6XBK - chains R and A of the 5 polymer chains in the assembly; structure by electron microscopy, 3.24 A resolution.

# Chain R
Molecule: Smoothened homolog
From: Homo sapiens
Reference sequence: Q99835 (SMO_HUMAN); numbering as in UniProt (aligned over 1-644)
Sequence (652 residues; row label = number of the first residue in the row):
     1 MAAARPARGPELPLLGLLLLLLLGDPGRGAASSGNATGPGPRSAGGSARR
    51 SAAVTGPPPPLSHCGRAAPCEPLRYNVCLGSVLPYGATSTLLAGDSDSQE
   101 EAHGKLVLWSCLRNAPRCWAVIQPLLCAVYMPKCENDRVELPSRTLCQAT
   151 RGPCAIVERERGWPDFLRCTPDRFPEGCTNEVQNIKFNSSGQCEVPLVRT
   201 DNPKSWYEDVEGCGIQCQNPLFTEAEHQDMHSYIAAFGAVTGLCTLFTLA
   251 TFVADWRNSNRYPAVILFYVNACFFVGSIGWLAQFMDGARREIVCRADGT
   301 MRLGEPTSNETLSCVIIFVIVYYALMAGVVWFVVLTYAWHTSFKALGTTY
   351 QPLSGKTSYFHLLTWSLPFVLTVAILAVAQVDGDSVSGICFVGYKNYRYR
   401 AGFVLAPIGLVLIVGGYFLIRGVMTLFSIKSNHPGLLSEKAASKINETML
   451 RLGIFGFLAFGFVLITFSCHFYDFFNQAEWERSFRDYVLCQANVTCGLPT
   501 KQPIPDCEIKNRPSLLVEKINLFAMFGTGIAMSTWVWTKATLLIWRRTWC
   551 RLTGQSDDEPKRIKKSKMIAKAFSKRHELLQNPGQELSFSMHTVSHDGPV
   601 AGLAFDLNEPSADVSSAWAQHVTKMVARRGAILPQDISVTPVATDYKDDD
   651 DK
Disordered / not traced: 1-62, 498-505, 539-652
Construct notes: engineered mutation Cys111 (Gly in Q99835), Cys496 (Ile in Q99835); expression tag (645-652)
UniProt features mapped onto this chain:
  - region: Thr538 to Ile569 (Interaction with BBS5 and BBS7), Gln581 to Thr593 (Interaction with DLG5)
  - binding site (cholesterol): Asp95, Tyr394
  - modified residue: Ser556 (Phosphoserine), Ser574 (Phosphoserine), Ser590 (Phosphoserine), Thr593 (Phosphothreonine), Ser595 (Phosphoserine), Ser638 (Phosphoserine), Thr640 (Phosphothreonine), Thr644 (Phosphothreonine)
  - glycosylation (N-linked (GlcNAc...) asparagine): Asn35, Asn188, Asn309
Disulfides: Cys64-Cys178, Cys70-Cys134, Cys78-Cys127, Cys111-Cys496, Cys118-Cys154, Cys147-Cys169, Cys193-Cys213, Cys217-Cys295, Cys314-Cys390, Cys490-Cys507
Reported in the primary citation:
  - mutagenesis - G111C/V329F/I496C, V329F/D384R: abolished signaling
  - conformationally variable residues (side-chain flip): Tyr207

# Chain A
Molecule: Guanine nucleotide-binding protein G(i) subunit alpha-1
From: Homo sapiens
Reference sequence: P63096 (GNAI1_HUMAN); residue numbers follow UniProt; this construct covers 1-354
Sequence (354 residues; numbered 1 to 354; the number before each row is that of its first residue):
     1 MGCTLSAEDKAAVERSKMIDRNLREDGEKAAREVKLLLLGAGESGKSTIV
    51 KQMKIIHEAGYSEEECKQYKAVVYSNTIQSIIAIIRAMGRLKIDFGDSAR
   101 ADDARQLFVLAGAAEEGFMTAELAGVIKRLWKDSGVQACFNRSREYQLND
   151 SAAYYLNDLDRIAQPNYIPTQQDVLRTRVKTTGIVETHFTFKDLHFKMFD
   201 VGGQRSERKKWIHCFEGVTAIIFCVALSDYDLVLAEDEEMNRMHESMKLF
   251 DSICNNKWFTDTSIILFLNKKDLFEEKIKKSPLTICYPEYAGSNTYEEAA
   301 AYIQCQFEDLNKRKDTKEIYTHFTCATDTKNVQFVFDAVTDVIIKNNLKD
   351 CGLF
Disordered / not traced: 1-4, 55-182, 234-240
UniProt features mapped onto this chain:
  - region: Lys35 to Thr48 (G1 motif), Asp173 to Thr181 (G2 motif), Phe196 to Arg205 (G3 motif), Ile265 to Asp272 (G4 motif), Thr324 to Thr329 (G5 motif)
  - binding site (GTP): Glu43 to Thr48, Ser151, Leu175 to Thr181, Asp200 to Gln204, Asn269 to Asp272, Ala326
  - binding site (Mg(2+)): Ser47, Thr181
  - modified residue: Arg178 (ADP-ribosylarginine), Gln204 (Deamidated glutamine), Cys351 (ADP-ribosylcysteine)
  - lipidation: Gly2 (N-myristoyl glycine), Cys3 (S-palmitoyl cysteine)

# Chain R / chain A interface
Pairs across the interface (30; chain R residue first):
  Arg261(R) - Lys349(A)  hydrogen bond (side chain-backbone)
  Arg261(R) - Asp350(A)
  Pro263(R) - Asp350(A)
  Pro263(R) - Cys351(A)
  Trp339(R) - Cys351(A)  hydrogen bond (side chain-backbone)
  Trp339(R) - Leu353(A)  hydrophobic
  Ser342(R) - Asn347(A)  hydrogen bond
  Ser342(R) - Cys351(A)
  Phe343(R) - Cys351(A)  hydrophobic
  Phe343(R) - Leu353(A)  hydrophobic
  Leu346(R) - Asn347(A)
  Gly347(R) - Ile343(A)
  Thr348(R) - Arg32(A)
  Thr348(R) - Leu194(A)
  Thr349(R) - Ala31(A)
  Thr349(R) - Arg32(A)
  Tyr350(R) - Arg32(A)
  Ser354(R) - Glu28(A)  hydrogen bond
  His433(R) - Thr340(A)
  Gly435(R) - Gln333(A)
  Gly435(R) - Asp337(A)
  Leu436(R) - Asp337(A)  hydrogen bond (backbone-side chain)
  Ser438(R) - Asp341(A)  hydrogen bond
  Lys440(R) - Glu318(A)  salt bridge
  Ala441(R) - Asp341(A)
  Lys444(R) - Phe354(A)
  Glu447(R) - Phe354(A)
  Thr448(R) - Leu353(A)
  Arg451(R) - Leu353(A)  hydrogen bond (side chain-backbone)
  Trp535(R) - Leu353(A)  hydrophobic
Interface residues without a listed pair, chain R (29 interface residues in all): Ala264, Ala345, Ile429, Pro434, Leu437, Ile445, Leu452
Interface residues without a listed pair, chain A (22 interface residues in all): Val34, Lys192, Phe336, Ile344, Leu348, Gly352

# Summary
Chain R and chain A form an interface of 29 and 22 residues respectively; the contacts include 7 hydrogen
bonds and 1 salt bridge. Among the polar pairs are Lys440(R)-Glu318(A), Arg261(R)-Lys349(A) and
Trp339(R)-Cys351(A). From the paper: G111C/V329F/I496C and V329F/D384R of chain R abolish signaling;
conformational variability at Tyr207(R).
Chain R is Smoothened homolog and chain A is Guanine nucleotide-binding protein G(i) subunit alpha-1, both
from Homo sapiens; the structure, Structure of human SMO-G111C/I496C complex with Gi, was determined by
electron microscopy together with 6XBJ, 6XBL and 6XBM from the same study.
